Entry 9GCP (X-ray diffraction, 2.59 A resolution); this record covers chains E and F of the 4 polymer chains in the assembly.

Chain E:
Molecule: 14-3-3 protein beta/alpha, N-terminally processed
Source organism: Homo sapiens
Reference sequence: P31946 (1433B_HUMAN); numbering as in UniProt (aligned over 3-232)
Amino-acid sequence (230 residues; each row starts with the number of its first residue):
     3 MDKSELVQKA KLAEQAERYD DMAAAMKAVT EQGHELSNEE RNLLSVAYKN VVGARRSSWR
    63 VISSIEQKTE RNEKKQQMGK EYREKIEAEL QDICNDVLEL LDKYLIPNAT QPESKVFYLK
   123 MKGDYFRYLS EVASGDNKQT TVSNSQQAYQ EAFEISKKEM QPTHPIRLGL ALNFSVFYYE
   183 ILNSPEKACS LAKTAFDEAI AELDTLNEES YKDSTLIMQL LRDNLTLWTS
Not modelled in the structure: 71-73
Ligand contacts: adenosine monophosphate (AMP): K51, N52, G55, A56, R58, S59, R129, Y130, N175
Swiss-Prot annotation at these positions:
  - site (Interaction with phosphoserine on interacting protein): R58, R129
  - modified residue: K5 (N6-acetyllysine), K51 (N6-acetyllysine), S60 (Phosphoserine), K70 (N6-acetyllysine), Y84 (3'-nitrotyrosine), Y106 (3'-nitrotyrosine), K117 (N6-acetyllysine), S186 (Phosphoserine), S232 (Phosphoserine)
  - cross-link: K51 (Glycyl lysine isopeptide (Lys-Gly) (interchain with G-Cter in SUMO2))
  - natural variant: V99 (V99I: Found in a renal cell carcinoma sample)

Chain F:
Molecule: Carbohydrate-responsive element-binding protein
Reference sequence: Q9NP71 (MLXPL_HUMAN); residue numbers follow UniProt; this construct covers 117-136
Amino-acid sequence (20 residues; row label = number of the first residue in the row):
   117 RDKIRLNNAI WRAWYIQYVQ
Construct notes: conflict Q136 (Lys in Q9NP71)

Chain E / chain F interface:
Contacting residue pairs (24):
  R58(E) - W127(F)
  S59(E) - W127(F)
  W61(E) - W130(F)  hydrophobic
  R62(E) - W127(F)  hydrogen bond (side chain-backbone)
  R62(E) - W130(F)
  V178(E) - R128(F)
  Y181(E) - Y131(F)
  Y181(E) - I132(F)
  E182(E) - R128(F)  salt bridge
  E182(E) - Y131(F)  hydrogen bond (backbone-side chain)
  N185(E) - Y131(F)  hydrogen bond
  K214(E) - R117(F)  hydrogen bond (backbone-side chain)
  T217(E) - R117(F)
  L218(E) - R117(F)
  L218(E) - R121(F)
  Q221(E) - R121(F)
  L222(E) - R121(F)
  D225(E) - R121(F)  salt bridge
  N226(E) - N124(F)  hydrogen bond
  N226(E) - R128(F)
  L229(E) - A125(F)  hydrophobic
  L229(E) - I132(F)
  W230(E) - R128(F)
  W230(E) - I132(F)
Also at the interface, not in a pair above, chain E (21 interface residues in all): G55, S65, S66, D215
Also at the interface, not in a pair above, chain F (10 interface residues in all): I120

In short:
The interface between chain E and chain F involves 21 residues on one side and 10 on the other, with 5
hydrogen bonds and 2 salt bridges. Polar contacts include E182(E)-R128(F), D225(E)-R121(F) and R62(E)-W127(F).
Bound to chain E: adenosine monophosphate.
Chain E is 14-3-3 protein beta/alpha, N-terminally processed (Homo sapiens) and chain F is
Carbohydrate-responsive element-binding protein; the structure, ChREBP/14-3-3 complex stabilized by AMP, was
determined by X-ray diffraction.
